Entry 6G2Q (X-ray diffraction, 2.15 A resolution); this record covers chains P and A of the 4 polymer chains in the assembly.

Chain P:
Molecule: Primer Strand
Notes: fragment: Synthetic oligonucleotide
Sequence (10 nucleotides; row label = number of the first residue in the row):
     1 GCTGATGCGC
Modified residues: DOC (2',3'-dideoxycytidine-5'-monophosphate) at position 10
Metal / ion sites: Na+: DG9 (shared with Thr101(A), Val103(A) of chain A)

Chain A:
Protein: DNA polymerase beta
From: Homo sapiens
Notes: EC 2.7.7.7, 4.2.99.-; fragment: Synthetic oligonucleotide
UniProtKB: P06746 (DPOLB_HUMAN); numbering as in UniProt (aligned over 1-335)
Sequence (335 residues; row label = number of the first residue in the row):
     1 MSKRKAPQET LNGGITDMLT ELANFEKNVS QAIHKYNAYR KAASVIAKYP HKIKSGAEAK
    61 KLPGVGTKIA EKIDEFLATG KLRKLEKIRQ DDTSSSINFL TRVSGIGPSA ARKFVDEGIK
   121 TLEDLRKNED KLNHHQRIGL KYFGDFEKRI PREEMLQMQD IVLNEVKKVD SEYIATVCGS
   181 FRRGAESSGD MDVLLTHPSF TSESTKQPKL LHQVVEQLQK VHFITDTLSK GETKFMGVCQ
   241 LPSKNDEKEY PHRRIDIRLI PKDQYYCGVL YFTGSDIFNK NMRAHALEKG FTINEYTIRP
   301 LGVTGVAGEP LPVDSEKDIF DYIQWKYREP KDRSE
Disordered / not traced: 1-9
UniProt features mapped onto this chain:
  - region: Arg183 to Asp192 (DNA-binding)
  - active site: Lys72 (Nucleophile)
  - binding site (K(+)): Lys60, Leu62, Val65, Thr101, Val103, Ile106
  - binding site (Na(+)): Lys60, Leu62, Val65, Thr101, Val103, Ile106
  - binding site (dATP): Arg149, Ser180, Arg183, Gly189, Asp190
  - binding site (dCTP): Arg149, Ser180, Arg183, Gly189, Asp190
  - binding site (dGTP): Arg149, Ser180, Arg183, Gly189, Asp190, Asp192
  - binding site (dTTP): Arg149, Ser180, Arg183, Gly189, Asp190
  - binding site (Mg(2+)): Asp190, Asp192, Asp256
  - modified residue: Lys72 (N6-acetyllysine), Arg83 (Omega-N-methylarginine), Arg152 (Omega-N-methylarginine)
  - cross-link (Glycyl lysine isopeptide (Lys-Gly)): Lys41 (interchain with G-Cter in ubiquitin), Lys61 (interchain with G-Cter in ubiquitin), Lys81 (interchain with G-Cter in ubiquitin)
  - natural variant: Leu22 (L22P: Found in a gastric cancer sample; uncertain significance), Tyr39 (Y39C: Found in a gastric cancer sample; uncertain significance), Gly118 (G118V: Decreased DNA-directed DNA polymerase activity), Arg137 (R137Q: Decreased function in base-excision repair), Arg149 (R149I: Decreased DNA-directed DNA polymerase activity), Asp160 (D160N: Found in a gastric cancer sample; uncertain significance), Cys239 (C239R: Found in a gastric cancer sample; uncertain significance), Lys289 (K289M: Found in a colon cancer sample; uncertain significance), Asn294 (N294D: Found in a gastric cancer sample; uncertain significance), Glu295 (E295K: Found in a gastric cancer sample; uncertain significance)
  - mutagenesis: Phe25 (F25W: No effect on 5'-dRP lyase activity. Decreased ssDNA binding), His34 (H34G: Decreased 5'-dRP lyase activity. Decreased ssDNA binding), Lys35 (K35A: Decreased 5'-dRP lyase activity. Decreased ssDNA binding. Loss of 5'-dRP lyase activity; when associated with A-68 and A-72. Decreased ssDNA binding; when associated with A-68 and A-72 ...), Tyr39 (Y39F: No effect on 5'-dRP lyase activity; Y39Q: Abolishes DNA polymerase and 5'-dRP lyase activity), Lys41 (K41R: Abolishes ubiquitination; when associated with R-61 and R-81), Lys60 (K60A: Decreased 5'-dRP lyase activity. Decreased ssDNA binding), Lys61 (K61R: Abolishes ubiquitination; when associated with R-41 and R-81), Lys68 (K68A: No effect on 5'-dRP lyase activity. Decreased ssDNA binding. Loss of 5'-dRP lyase activity; when associated with A-35 and A-72. Decreased ssDNA binding; when associated with A-35 and A-72 ...), Glu71 (E71Q: No effect on 5'-dRP lyase activity. No effect on structure shown by circular dichroism. No effect on ssDNA binding), Lys72 (K72A: Severely reduced 5'-dRP lyase activity. Does not affect ssDNA binding. Loss of 5'-dRP lyase activity; when associated with A-35 and A-68. Decreased ssDNA binding ...), Glu75 (E75A: Slightly decreased 5'-dRP lyase activity. Decreased ssDNA binding. No effect on structure shown by circular dichroism), Lys81 (K81R: Abolishes ubiquitination; when associated with R-41 and R-61), 5 further mutagenesis entries in UniProt
Metal / ion sites: Na+ site 1: Lys60, Val65; Na+ site 2: Thr101, Val103 (shared with DG9(P) of chain P); Mg2+: Asp190, Asp192 (together with EJH); Na+ site 3: Asp190, Asp192 (together with EJH)
Small-molecule neighbours: EJH ([(S)-chloranyl-[[[(2R,3S,5R)-5-[5-methyl-2,4-bis(oxidanylidene)pyrimidin-1-yl]-3-oxidanyl-oxolan-2-yl]methoxy-oxidanyl-phosphoryl]oxy-oxidanyl-phosphoryl]methyl]phosphonic acid): Arg149, Gly179, Ser180, Arg183, Ser188, Gly189, Asp190, Asp192, Tyr271, Phe272, Thr273, Gly274, Ser275, Asp276, Asn279
What the authors report for this chain:
  - conformationally variable residues (side-chain flip): Arg254

Chain P / chain A interface:
Contacting residue pairs - 16 pairs, chain P then chain A:
  DG7(P) - Ser109(A)  hydrogen bond to the phosphate
  DC8(P) - Gly105(A)  sugar contact
  DC8(P) - Gly107(A)  hydrogen bond to the phosphate
  DC8(P) - Pro108(A)  phosphate contact
  DC8(P) - Ser109(A)  hydrogen bond to the phosphate
  DC8(P) - Ala110(A)  hydrogen bond to the phosphate
  DG9(P) - Val103(A)  phosphate contact
  DG9(P) - Ser104(A)  phosphate contact
  DG9(P) - Gly105(A)  hydrogen bond to the phosphate
  DG9(P) - Ile106(A)  phosphate contact
  DG9(P) - His135(A)  sugar contact
  DG9(P) - Lys234(A)  base contact
  DOC_10(P) - Met236(A)  sugar contact
  DOC_10(P) - Arg254(A)  salt bridge to the phosphate
  DOC_10(P) - Asp256(A)  sugar contact
  DOC_10(P) - Tyr271(A)  hydrogen bond to the base
Also at the interface, not in a pair above, chain A (15 interface residues in all): Asp190

Overview:
4 residues of chain P face 15 of chain A across their interface, with 6 hydrogen bonds and 1 salt bridge.
Among the polar pairs are DOC_10(P)-Tyr271(A), DG7(P)-Ser109(A) and DC8(P)-Gly107(A). Ligands of chain A:
compound EJH. The paper reports conformational variability at Arg254(A).
Here chain P is Primer Strand and chain A is DNA polymerase beta (Homo sapiens). Entry 6G2Q (Ternary complex
crystal structure of DNA polymerase Beta with a dideoxy terminated primer with CHCL (S-isomer) ...) was
determined by X-ray diffraction together with 6BEL, 6BEM, 6CR3, 6CR4, 6CR5, 6CR6 and 20 further entries from
the same study.
